PDB entry 7B1Y | X-ray diffraction, 2.12 A resolution | chains D and F of the 8 polymer chains in the assembly

== Chain D ==
Name: DtxR family iron (Metal) dependent repressor
Organism: Saccharopolyspora erythraea (strain ATCC 11635 / DSM 40517 / JCM 4748 / NBRC 13426 / NCIMB 8594 / NRRL 2338)
UniProt: A0A2A9J1W2 (A0A2A9J1W2_SACEN); numbering as in UniProt (aligned over 1-231)
Chain sequence (233 residues; numbered -1 to 231; the number before each row is that of its first residue; numbers below 1 keep their minus sign (Gly-1 is residue -1)):
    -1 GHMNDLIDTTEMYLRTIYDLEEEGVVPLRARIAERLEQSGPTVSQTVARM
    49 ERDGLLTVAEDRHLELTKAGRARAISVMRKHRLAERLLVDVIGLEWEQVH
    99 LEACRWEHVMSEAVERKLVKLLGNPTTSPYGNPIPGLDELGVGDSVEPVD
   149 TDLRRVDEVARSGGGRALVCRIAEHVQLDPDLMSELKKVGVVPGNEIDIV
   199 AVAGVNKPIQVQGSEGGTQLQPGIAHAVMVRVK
Disordered / not traced: -1 to 2, 141-231
Modified positions: Cys102 (3-sulfinoalanine; CSD)
Differences from the reference sequence: expression tag (-1 to 0)
Bound ions: Co2+ site 1: Met10, Cys102, Glu105, His106; Co2+ site 2: His79, Glu83, His98 (shared with 2 residues of chain aa)

== Chain F ==
Molecule: consensus DNA-binding sequence
Sequence (30 nucleotides; each row starts with the number of its first residue):
     1 CGTACTTAGGTTAGGCTAACCTAAGTCACG
Disordered / not traced: 30

== Interface between chain D and chain F ==
Contacting residue pairs (12):
  Leu26(D) with DC5(F), phosphate contact
  Arg27(D) with DC5(F), salt bridge to the phosphate; DT6(F), salt bridge to the phosphate
  Ala28(D) with DA4(F), phosphate contact; DC5(F), hydrogen bond to the phosphate
  Arg29(D) with DA4(F), salt bridge to the phosphate
  Pro39(D) with DT6(F), base contact; DT7(F), base contact; DA8(F), base contact
  Ser42(D) with DT6(F), hydrogen bond to the phosphate
  Arg60(D) with DA4(F), hydrogen bond to the phosphate; DC5(F), salt bridge to the phosphate
Other interface residues (no listed pair), chain D (9 interface residues in all): Glu32, Gly38

== Overview ==
The interface between chain D and chain F involves 9 residues on one side and 5 on the other, with 3 hydrogen
bonds and 4 salt bridges. Polar pairs include Ala28(D)-DC5(F), Ser42(D)-DT6(F) and Arg60(D)-DA4(F).
Chain D is DtxR family iron (Metal) dependent repressor (Saccharopolyspora erythraea (strain ATCC 11635 / DSM
40517 / JCM 4748 / NBRC 13426 / NCIMB 8594 / NRRL 2338)) and chain F is consensus DNA-binding sequence; the
structure, DtxR-like iron-dependent regulator IdeR complexed with cobalt and its consensus DNA-binding
sequence, was determined by X-ray diffraction together with 7B1V, 7B20, 7B23, 7B24 and 7B25 from the same
study.
